Entry 8TVQ (electron microscopy, 4.60 A resolution (low resolution: residue-level contacts below are approximate; hydrogen-bond / salt-bridge calls are withheld)); this record covers chains B and R of the 14 polymer chains in the assembly.

== Chain B ==
Protein: DNA-directed RNA polymerase subunit beta
Source organism: Saccharomyces cerevisiae
Notes: EC 2.7.7.6
Reference sequence: A0A6A5Q4H2 (A0A6A5Q4H2_YEASX); residue numbers follow UniProt; this construct covers 1-1224
Sequence (1224 residues; numbered 1 to 1224; the number before each row is that of its first residue):
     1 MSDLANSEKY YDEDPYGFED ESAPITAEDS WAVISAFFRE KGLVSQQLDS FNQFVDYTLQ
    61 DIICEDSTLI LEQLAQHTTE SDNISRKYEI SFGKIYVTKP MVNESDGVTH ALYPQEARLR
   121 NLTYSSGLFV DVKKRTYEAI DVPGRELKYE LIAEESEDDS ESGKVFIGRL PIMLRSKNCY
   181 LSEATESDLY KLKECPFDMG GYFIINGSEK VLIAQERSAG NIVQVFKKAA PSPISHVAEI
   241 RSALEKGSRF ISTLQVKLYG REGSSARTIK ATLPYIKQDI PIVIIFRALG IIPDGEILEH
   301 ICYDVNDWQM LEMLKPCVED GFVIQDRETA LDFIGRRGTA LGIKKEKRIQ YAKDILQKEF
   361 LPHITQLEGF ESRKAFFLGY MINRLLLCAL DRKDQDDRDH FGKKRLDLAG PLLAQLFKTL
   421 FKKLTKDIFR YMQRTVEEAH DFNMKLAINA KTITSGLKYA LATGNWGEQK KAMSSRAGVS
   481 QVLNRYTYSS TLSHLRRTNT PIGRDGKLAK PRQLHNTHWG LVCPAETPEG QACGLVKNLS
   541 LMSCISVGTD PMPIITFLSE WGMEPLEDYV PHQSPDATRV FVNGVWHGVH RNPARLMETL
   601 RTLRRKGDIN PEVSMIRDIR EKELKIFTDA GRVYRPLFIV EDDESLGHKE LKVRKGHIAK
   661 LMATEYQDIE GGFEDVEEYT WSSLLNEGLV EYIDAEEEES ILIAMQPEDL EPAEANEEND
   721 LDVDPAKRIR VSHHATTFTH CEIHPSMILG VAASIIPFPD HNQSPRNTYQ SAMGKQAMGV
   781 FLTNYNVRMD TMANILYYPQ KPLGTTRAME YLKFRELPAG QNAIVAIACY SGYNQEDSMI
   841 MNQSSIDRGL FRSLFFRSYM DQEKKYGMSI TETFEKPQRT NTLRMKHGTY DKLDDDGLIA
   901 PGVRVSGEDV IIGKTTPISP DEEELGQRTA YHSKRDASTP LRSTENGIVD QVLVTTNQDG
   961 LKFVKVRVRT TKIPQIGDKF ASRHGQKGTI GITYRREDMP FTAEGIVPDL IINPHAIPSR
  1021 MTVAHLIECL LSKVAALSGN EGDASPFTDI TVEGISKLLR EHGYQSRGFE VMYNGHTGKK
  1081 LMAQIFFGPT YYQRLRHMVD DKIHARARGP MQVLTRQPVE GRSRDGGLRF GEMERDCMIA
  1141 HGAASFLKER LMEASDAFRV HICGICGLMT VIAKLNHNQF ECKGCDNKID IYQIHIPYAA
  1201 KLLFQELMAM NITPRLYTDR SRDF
Unresolved in the structure: 1-19, 73-86, 140-161, 244-251, 340-346, 436-441, 468-475, 503-513, 673-676, 717-735, 880-944
Metal / ion sites: Zn2+: Cys1163, Cys1166, Cys1185

== Chain R ==
Molecule: 10-nt RNA strand
Sequence (10 nucleotides; numbered 1 to 10; the number before each row is that of its first residue):
     1 AUCGAGAGGA
Unresolved in the structure: 1
Metal / ion sites: Mg2+: A10 (shared with 2 residues of chain A)

== Chain B / chain R interface ==
Residue-residue contacts - 9 pairs, chain B then chain R:
  Gln481(B) - G6(R)
  Glu529(B) - G9(R)
  Gln776(B) - G8(R)
  Lys979(B) - G9(R)
  Lys979(B) - A10(R)
  Lys987(B) - A10(R)
  His1097(B) - G8(R)
  His1097(B) - G9(R)
  Lys1102(B) - G9(R)
Also at the interface, not in a pair above, chain B (13 interface residues in all): Thr463, Ala477, Gly478, Asn484, Arg497, Leu1114
Also at the interface, not in a pair above, chain R (7 interface residues in all): C3, A5, A7

== In short ==
13 residues of chain B face 7 of chain R across their interface. Cys1163(B), Cys1166(B) and Cys1185(B)
coordinate Zn2+.
Chain B is DNA-directed RNA polymerase subunit beta (Saccharomyces cerevisiae) and chain R is a 10-nt RNA
strand; the structure, Cryo-EM structure of CPD stalled 10-subunit Pol II in complex with Rad26, was
determined by electron microscopy (same publication as 8TUG, 8TVP, 8TVS, 8TVV, 8TVW, 8TVX and 8TVY).
